PDB entry 8IDU | X-ray diffraction, 2.00 A resolution | chains A and B of the 6 polymer chains in the assembly

[Chain A (and B)]
Molecule: 3-dehydroquinate dehydratase
From: Corynebacterium glutamicum ATCC 13032
Notes: EC 4.2.1.10; chain B of this document is another copy of the same molecule, construct and numbering; everything in this record applies to it too
UniProt: O52377 (AROQ_CORGL); residue numbers follow UniProt; this construct covers 1-145
Amino-acid sequence (153 residues; row label = number of the first residue in the row):
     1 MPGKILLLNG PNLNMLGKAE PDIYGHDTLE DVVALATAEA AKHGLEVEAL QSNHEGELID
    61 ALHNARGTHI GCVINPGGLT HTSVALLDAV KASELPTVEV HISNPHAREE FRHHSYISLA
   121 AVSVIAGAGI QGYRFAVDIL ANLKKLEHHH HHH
Not modelled in the structure: 1, 147-153 (chain B: 1, 145-153)
Differences from the reference sequence: engineered mutation Ala-19 (Arg in O52377); expression tag (146-153)
Residues lining bound ligands: 3-dehydroquinic acid (DQA; 1,3,4-trihydroxy-5-oxo-cyclohexanecarboxylic acid): Pro-11, Leu-13, Tyr-24, Asn-75, Gly-77, Gly-78, His-81, His-101, Ile-102, Ser-103, Arg-108, Arg-112
UniProt features mapped onto this chain:
  - active site: Tyr-24 (Proton acceptor), His-101 (Proton donor)
  - binding site (substrate): Asn-75, His-81, Asp-88, Ile-102, Ser-103, Arg-112
Reported in the primary citation:
  - binding site for 3-dehydroquinic acid: Leu-13, Asn-75, Gly-77, Gly-78, Thr-80, His-81, Asp-88, His-101, Ile-102, Ser-103, Arg-112
  - catalytic residues: Asn-12, Tyr-24, Glu-99, His-101, Arg-108 (citing earlier work)
  - mutagenesis - N12A, Y24A, N75A, H81A, E99A, H101A, R108A, R112A: abolished catalytic activity
  - mutagenesis - I102A, S103A, P105A, P105I, P105V: decreased catalytic activity
  - mutagenesis - G77A, G78A, I102L: unchanged catalytic activity
  - mutagenesis - S103T: increased catalytic activity

[How chain A and chain B interact]
Pairs across the interface (32):
  Gly-56(A) / Asn-53(B)
  Gly-56(A) / His-54(B)
  Glu-57(A) / His-54(B)
  Ile-59(A) / Asn-12(B)
  Ile-59(A) / Asn-53(B)
  Asp-60(A) / Asn-53(B)  hydrogen bond
  His-63(A) / Asn-12(B)  hydrogen bond
  His-63(A) / Asn-14(B)  hydrogen bond
  His-63(A) / Met-15(B)
  His-63(A) / Asn-53(B)
  Arg-66(A) / Met-15(B)
  Arg-66(A) / Lys-18(B)  hydrogen bond (side chain-backbone)
  Thr-82(A) / Thr-82(B)
  Val-84(A) / Gly-78(B)
  Val-84(A) / Thr-82(B)
  Val-84(A) / Phe-111(B)  hydrophobic
  Val-84(A) / Arg-112(B)
  Ala-85(A) / Pro-11(B)  hydrophobic
  Ala-85(A) / Asn-12(B)  hydrogen bond (backbone-side chain)
  Ala-85(A) / Gly-78(B)
  Leu-87(A) / Phe-111(B)  hydrophobic
  Asp-88(A) / Asn-12(B)
  Asp-88(A) / Gly-78(B)
  Asp-88(A) / Arg-112(B)  salt bridge
  Ala-89(A) / Asn-12(B)  hydrogen bond (backbone-side chain)
  Lys-91(A) / Glu-20(B)
  Lys-91(A) / Glu-109(B)  salt bridge
  Lys-91(A) / Arg-112(B)
  Ala-92(A) / Ala-19(B)  hydrophobic
  Glu-94(A) / Lys-18(B)
  Tyr-116(A) / Phe-111(B)  hydrophobic
  Leu-119(A) / Phe-111(B)  hydrophobic
Also at the interface, not in a pair above, chain A (18 interface residues in all): His-54
Also at the interface, not in a pair above, chain B (15 interface residues in all): His-81

[Overview]
The interface between chain A and chain B involves 18 residues on one side and 15 on the other; the contacts
include 6 hydrogen bonds and 2 salt bridges. Among the polar pairs are Asp-88(A)/Arg-112(B),
Lys-91(A)/Glu-109(B) and Asp-60(A)/Asn-53(B). The paper reports catalytic residues Asn-12(A), Tyr-24(A) and
Glu-99(A) among others; N12A, Y24A and N75A of chain A, among others, abolish catalytic activity; 17
substitutions were tested in all.
Both chains are 3-dehydroquinate dehydratase (Corynebacterium glutamicum ATCC 13032). Entry 8IDU (Crystal
structure of substrate bound-form dehydroquinate dehydratase from Corynebacterium glutamicum) was determined
by X-ray diffraction together with 8IDR from the same study.
